3S2D - chains B and I of the 12 polymer chains in the assembly; structure by X-ray diffraction, 3.20 A resolution.

== Chain B ==
Molecule: DNA-directed RNA polymerase II subunit RPB2
Organism: Saccharomyces cerevisiae S288c
Notes: EC 2.7.7.6
UniProt: P08518 (RPB2_YEAST); numbering as in UniProt (aligned over 1-1224)
Sequence (1224 residues; numbered 1 to 1224; the number before each row is that of its first residue):
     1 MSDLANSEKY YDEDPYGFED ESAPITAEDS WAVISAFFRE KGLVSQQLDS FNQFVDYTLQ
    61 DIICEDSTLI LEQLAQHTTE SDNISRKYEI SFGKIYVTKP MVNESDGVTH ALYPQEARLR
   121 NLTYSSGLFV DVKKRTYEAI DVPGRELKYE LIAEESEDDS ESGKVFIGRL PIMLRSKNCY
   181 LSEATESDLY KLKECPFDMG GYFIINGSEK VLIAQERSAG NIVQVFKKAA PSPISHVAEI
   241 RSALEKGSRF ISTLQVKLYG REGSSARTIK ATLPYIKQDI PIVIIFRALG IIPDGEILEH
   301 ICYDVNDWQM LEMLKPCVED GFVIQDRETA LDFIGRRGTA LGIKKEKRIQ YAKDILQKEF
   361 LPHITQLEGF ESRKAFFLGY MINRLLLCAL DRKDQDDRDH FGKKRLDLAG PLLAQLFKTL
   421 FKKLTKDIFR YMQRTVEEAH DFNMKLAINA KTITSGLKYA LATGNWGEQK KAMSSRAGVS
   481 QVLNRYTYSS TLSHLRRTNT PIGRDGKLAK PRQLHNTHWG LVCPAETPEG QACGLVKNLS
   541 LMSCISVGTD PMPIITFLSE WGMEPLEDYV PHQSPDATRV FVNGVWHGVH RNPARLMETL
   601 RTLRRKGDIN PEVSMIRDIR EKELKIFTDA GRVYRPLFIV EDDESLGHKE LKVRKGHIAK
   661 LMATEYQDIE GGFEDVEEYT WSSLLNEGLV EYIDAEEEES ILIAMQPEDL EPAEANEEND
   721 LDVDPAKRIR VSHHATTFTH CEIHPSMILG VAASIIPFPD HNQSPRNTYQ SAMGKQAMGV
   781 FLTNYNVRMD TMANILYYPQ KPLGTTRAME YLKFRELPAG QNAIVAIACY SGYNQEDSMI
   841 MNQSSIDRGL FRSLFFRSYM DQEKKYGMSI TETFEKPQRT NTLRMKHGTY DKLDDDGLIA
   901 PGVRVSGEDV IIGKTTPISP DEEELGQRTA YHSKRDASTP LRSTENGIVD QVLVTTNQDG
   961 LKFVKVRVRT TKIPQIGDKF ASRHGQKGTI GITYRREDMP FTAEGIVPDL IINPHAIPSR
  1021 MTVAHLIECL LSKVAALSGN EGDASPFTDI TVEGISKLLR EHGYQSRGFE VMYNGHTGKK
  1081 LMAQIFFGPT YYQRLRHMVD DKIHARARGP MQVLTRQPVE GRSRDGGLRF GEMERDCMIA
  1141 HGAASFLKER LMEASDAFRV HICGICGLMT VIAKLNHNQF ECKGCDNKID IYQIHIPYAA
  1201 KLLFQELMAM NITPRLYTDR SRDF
Disordered / not traced: 1-19, 71-88, 142-163, 336-344, 438-445, 503-508, 669-677, 716-721, 920-932
Bound ions: Zn2+: C1163, C1166, C1182, C1185

== Chain I ==
Molecule: DNA-directed RNA polymerase II subunit RPB9
Organism: Saccharomyces cerevisiae S288c
UniProt: P27999 (RPB9_YEAST); numbering as in UniProt (aligned over 1-122)
Sequence (122 residues; numbered 1 to 122; the number before each row is that of its first residue):
     1 MTTFRFCRDC NNMLYPREDK ENNRLLFECR TCSYVEEAGS PLVYRHELIT NIGETAGVVQ
    61 DIGSDPTLPR SDRECPKCHS RENVFFQSQQ RRKDTSMVLF FVCLSCSHIF TSDQKNKRTQ
   121 FS
Disordered / not traced: 1, 121-122
Bound ions: Zn2+ site 1: C7, C10, C29, C32; Zn2+ site 2: C75, C78, C103, C106
Curated features (UniProtKB/Swiss-Prot):
  - zinc finger: C7 to C32 (C4-type), S71 to T111 (TFIIS-type)
  - binding site (Zn(2+)): C7, C10, C29, C32, C75, C78, C103, C106
  - modified residue: S40 (Phosphoserine)

== Chain B / chain I interface ==
Contacting residue pairs (56):
  R287(B) - N12(I)
  P293(B) - C10(I)
  P293(B) - N11(I)
  D294(B) - N11(I)  hydrogen bond (backbone-backbone)
  D294(B) - N12(I)
  D294(B) - M13(I)  hydrogen bond (side chain-backbone)
  G295(B) - F6(I)
  G295(B) - N11(I)  hydrogen bond (backbone-backbone)
  E296(B) - N11(I)
  L298(B) - F6(I)  hydrophobic
  W308(B) - T2(I)
  W308(B) - T3(I)
  W308(B) - R45(I)
  W308(B) - E47(I)
  Q309(B) - T50(I)
  Q309(B) - I52(I)
  L311(B) - F4(I)
  E312(B) - T2(I)  hydrogen bond
  E312(B) - F4(I)
  E312(B) - Y44(I)
  K315(B) - F4(I)
  K315(B) - M13(I)
  V318(B) - M13(I)  hydrophobic
  V318(B) - Y15(I)
  F322(B) - Y15(I)
  F322(B) - R30(I)
  Q325(B) - N12(I)  hydrogen bond
  Q325(B) - T31(I)
  D391(B) - Q90(I)
  D391(B) - R91(I)  hydrogen bond (backbone-backbone)
  R392(B) - Q89(I)
  R392(B) - R91(I)
  K393(B) - Q89(I)
  K393(B) - R91(I)
  D394(B) - R91(I)
  A594(B) - D61(I)
  R617(B) - D61(I)  salt bridge
  I619(B) - V59(I)  hydrophobic
  I619(B) - D61(I)
  I619(B) - I62(I)
  I619(B) - S64(I)
  I619(B) - D65(I)
  R620(B) - G57(I)
  R620(B) - I62(I)
  R620(B) - D65(I)  salt bridge
  R620(B) - L68(I)
  R620(B) - Q89(I)
  K622(B) - V59(I)
  E699(B) - T67(I)
  S700(B) - P66(I)
  S700(B) - T67(I)
  I701(B) - T67(I)
  L702(B) - P66(I)
  T737(B) - P66(I)
  T737(B) - R70(I)
  T739(B) - P66(I)
Other interface residues (no listed pair), chain B (32 interface residues in all): G263, D307, E319
Other interface residues (no listed pair), chain I (33 interface residues in all): V43, H46, G53, R92

== Summary ==
The interface between chain B and chain I involves 32 residues on one side and 33 on the other; the contacts
include 6 hydrogen bonds and 2 salt bridges. Polar contacts include R617(B)-D61(I), R620(B)-D65(I) and
D294(B)-M13(I). UniProt lists 8 Zn2+-binding residues on chain I.
Here chain B is DNA-directed RNA polymerase II subunit RPB2 and chain I is DNA-directed RNA polymerase II
subunit RPB9, both from Saccharomyces cerevisiae S288c. Entry 3S2D (RNA Polymerase II Initiation Complex with
a 5-nt RNA containing a 5Br-U) was determined by X-ray diffraction, deposited together with 3RZD, 3RZO, 3S14,
3S15, 3S16, 3S17 and 5 further entries.
